9MN5 - chains B and E of the 5 polymer chains in the assembly; structure by electron microscopy, 3.04 A resolution.

Chain B:
Name: Dimethyladenosine transferase 2, mitochondrial
Source organism: Homo sapiens
Notes: EC 2.1.1.-
UniProtKB: Q9H5Q4 (TFB2M_HUMAN); residue numbers follow UniProt; this construct covers 1-396
Sequence (396 residues; row label = number of the first residue in the row):
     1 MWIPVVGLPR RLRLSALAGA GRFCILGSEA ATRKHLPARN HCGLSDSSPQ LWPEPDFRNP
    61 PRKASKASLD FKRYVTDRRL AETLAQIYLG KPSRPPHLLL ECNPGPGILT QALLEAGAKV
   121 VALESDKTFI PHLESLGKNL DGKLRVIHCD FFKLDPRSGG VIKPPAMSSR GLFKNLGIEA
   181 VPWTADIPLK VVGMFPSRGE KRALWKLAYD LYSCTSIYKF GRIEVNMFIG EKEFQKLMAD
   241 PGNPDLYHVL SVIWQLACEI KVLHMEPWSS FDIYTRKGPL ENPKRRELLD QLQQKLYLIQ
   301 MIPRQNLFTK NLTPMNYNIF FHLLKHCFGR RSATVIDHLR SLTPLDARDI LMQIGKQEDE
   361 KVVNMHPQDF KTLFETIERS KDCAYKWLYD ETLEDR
Disordered / not traced: 1-70, 395-396
Swiss-Prot annotation at these positions:
  - region: Arg330, Arg331 (DNA-binding)
  - binding site (S-adenosyl-L-methionine): Val75, Glu124, Asp150
  - mutagenesis: Gly105 (G105A: Abolishes methyltransferase activity), Arg330 (R330A: Impairs transcription initiation; when associated with A-331), Arg331 (R331A: Impairs transcription initiation; when associated with A-330)
What the authors report for this chain:
  - binding site for Non-Template strand: Arg157, Ser158, Gly159, Arg202, Tyr209, Glu394
  - specificity-determining residues: Arg202

Chain E:
Name: DNA-directed RNA polymerase, mitochondrial
Source organism: Homo sapiens
Notes: EC 2.7.7.6
UniProtKB: O00411 (RPOM_HUMAN); residue numbers follow UniProt; this construct covers 1-1230
Sequence (1230 residues; numbered 1 to 1230; the number before each row is that of its first residue):
     1 MSALCWGRGA AGLKRALRPC GRPGLPGKEG TAGGVCGPRR SSSASPQEQD QDRRKDWGHV
    61 ELLEVLQARV RQLQAESVSE VVVNRVDVAR LPECGSGDGS LQPPRKVQMG AKDATPVPCG
   121 RWAKILEKDK RTQQMRMQRL KAKLQMPFQS GEFKALTRRL QVEPRLLSKQ MAGCLEDCTR
   181 QAPESPWEEQ LARLLQEAPG KLSLDVEQAP SGQHSQAQLS GQQQRLLAFF KCCLLTDQLP
   241 LAHHLLVVHH GQRQKRKLLT LDMYNAVMLG WARQGAFKEL VYVLFMVKDA GLTPDLLSYA
   301 AALQCMGRQD QDAGTIERCL EQMSQEGLKL QALFTAVLLS EEDRATVLKA VHKVKPTFSL
   361 PPQLPPPVNT SKLLRDVYAK DGRVSYPKLH LPLKTLQCLF EKQLHMELAS RVCVVSVEKP
   421 TLPSKEVKHA RKTLKTLRDQ WEKALCRALR ETKNRLEREV YEGRFSLYPF LCLLDEREVV
   481 RMLLQVLQAL PAQGESFTTL ARELSARTFS RHVVQRQRVS GQVQALQNHY RKYLCLLASD
   541 AEVPEPCLPR QYWEELGAPE ALREQPWPLP VQMELGKLLA EMLVQATQMP CSLDKPHRSS
   601 RLVPVLYHVY SFRNVQQIGI LKPHPAYVQL LEKAAEPTLT FEAVDVPMLC PPLPWTSPHS
   661 GAFLLSPTKL MRTVEGATQH QELLETCPPT ALHGALDALT QLGNCAWRVN GRVLDLVLQL
   721 FQAKGCPQLG VPAPPSEAPQ PPEAHLPHSA APARKAELRR ELAHCQKVAR EMHSLRAEAL
   781 YRLSLAQHLR DRVFWLPHNM DFRGRTYPCP PHFNHLGSDV ARALLEFAQG RPLGPHGLDW
   841 LKIHLVNLTG LKKREPLRKR LAFAEEVMDD ILDSADQPLT GRKWWMGAEE PWQTLACCME
   901 VANAVRASDP AAYVSHLPVH QDGSCNGLQH YAALGRDSVG AASVNLEPSD VPQDVYSGVA
   961 AQVEVFRRQD AQRGMRVAQV LEGFITRKVV KQTVMTVVYG VTRYGGRLQI EKRLRELSDF
  1021 PQEFVWEASH YLVRQVFKSL QEMFSGTRAI QHWLTESARL ISHMGSVVEW VTPLGVPVIQ
  1081 PYRLDSKVKQ IGGGIQSITY THNGDISRKP NTRKQKNGFP PNFIHSLDSS HMMLTALHCY
  1141 RKGLTFVSVH DCYWTHAADV SVMNQVCREQ FVRLHSEPIL QDLSRFLVKR FCSEPQKILE
  1201 ASQLKETLQA VPKPGAFDLE QVKRSTYFFS
Disordered / not traced: 1-121, 164-167, 196-217, 740-760
Swiss-Prot annotation at these positions:
  - active site: Asp922, Lys991, Asp1151
  - natural variant: Gln149 to Ser1230 (deletion: In COXPD55), His250 (H250D: In COXPD55), Pro566 (P566S: In COXPD55), Ser611 (S611F: In COXPD55), Phe641 (F641L: In COXPD55), Pro742 to Pro747 (deletion: In COXPD55), Pro810 (P810S: In COXPD55; uncertain significance), Asp870 (D870N: In COXPD55; uncertain significance), Cys925 to Ser1230 (deletion: In COXPD55), Arg1013 (R1013C: In COXPD55), Ser1193 (S1193F: In COXPD55)
What the authors report for this chain:
  - specificity-determining residues: Arg502, Arg1003
  - binding site for Template strand: Thr499, Arg502, Arg1003, Gly1005, Arg1007, Thr1101
  - binding site for Non-Template strand: Trp1026

Chain B / chain E interface:
Pairs across the interface - 24 pairs, chain B then chain E:
  Gly160(B) with Glu1023(E)
  Val161(B) with Glu1023(E); Phe1024(E), hydrophobic
  His322(B) with Tyr610(E), hydrogen bond (side chain-backbone)
  Lys325(B) with Phe612(E)
  His326(B) with Tyr610(E)
  Arg330(B) with Tyr610(E)
  Arg340(B) with Tyr607(E)
  Ser341(B) with Tyr607(E); His608(E), hydrogen bond (side chain-backbone); Val609(E)
  Pro344(B) with Arg601(E), hydrogen bond (backbone-side chain); His624(E)
  Leu345(B) with Arg601(E)
  Asp346(B) with Arg601(E)
  Tyr385(B) with Pro625(E), hydrophobic; Gln629(E), hydrogen bond
  Leu388(B) with Tyr607(E), hydrophobic
  Glu391(B) with Gln766(E)
  Thr392(B) with Gln493(E); Arg770(E), hydrogen bond
  Leu393(B) with Tyr610(E); Ser611(E); Ile620(E), hydrophobic
Interface residues without a listed pair, chain E (19 interface residues in all): Val603, Lys622, Ala626
The authors on this interface:
  - residue pairs: Arg330(B)-Tyr610(E), Pro344(B)-Arg601(E) (hydrogen bond), Thr392(B)-Arg770(E) (hydrogen bond)
  - interface residues, chain B: Tyr385(B)
  - interface residues, chain E: Gln588(E), Val605(E)

In short:
Chain B and chain E form an interface of 16 and 19 residues respectively; the contacts include 5 hydrogen
bonds. Polar contacts include His322(B)-Tyr610(E), Ser341(B)-His608(E) and Pro344(B)-Arg601(E). The paper
describes a contact between Arg330(B) and Tyr610(E); hydrogen bonds between Pro344(B) and Arg601(E) and
Thr392(B) and Arg770(E). From the paper: a binding site for Non-Template strand at Arg157(B), Ser158(B) and
Trp1026(E) among others; a binding site for Template strand at Thr499(E), Arg502(E) and Arg1003(E) among
others.
Chain B is Dimethyladenosine transferase 2, mitochondrial and chain E is DNA-directed RNA polymerase,
mitochondrial, both from Homo sapiens; the structure, Structure of the human mitochondrial open transcription
initiation complex, IC0, was determined by electron microscopy, deposited together with 9MN4, 9MN6, 9MN7,
9MN8, 9MN9 and 9MNA.
